PDB entry 1IR1 | X-ray diffraction, 1.80 A resolution | chains C and U of the 8 polymer chains in the assembly

# Chain C
Name: Large subunit of Rubisco
Organism: Spinacia oleracea
Notes: EC 4.1.1.39
UniProtKB: P00875 (RBL_SPIOL); residue numbers follow UniProt; this construct covers 1-475
Chain sequence (475 residues; each row starts with the number of its first residue):
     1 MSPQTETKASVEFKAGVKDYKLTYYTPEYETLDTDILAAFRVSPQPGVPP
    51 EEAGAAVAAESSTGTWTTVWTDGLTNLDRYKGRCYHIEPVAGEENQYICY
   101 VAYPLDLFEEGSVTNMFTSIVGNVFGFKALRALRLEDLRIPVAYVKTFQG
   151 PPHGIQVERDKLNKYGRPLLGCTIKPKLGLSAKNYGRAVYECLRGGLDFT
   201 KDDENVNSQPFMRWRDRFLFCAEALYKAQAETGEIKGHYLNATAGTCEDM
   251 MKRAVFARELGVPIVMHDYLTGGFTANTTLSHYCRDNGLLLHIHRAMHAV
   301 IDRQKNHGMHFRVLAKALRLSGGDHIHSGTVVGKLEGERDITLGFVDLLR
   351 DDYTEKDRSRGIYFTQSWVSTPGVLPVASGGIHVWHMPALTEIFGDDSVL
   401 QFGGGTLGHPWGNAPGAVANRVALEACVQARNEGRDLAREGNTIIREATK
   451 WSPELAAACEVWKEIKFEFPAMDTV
Unresolved in the structure: 1-11
Differences from the reference sequence: modified residue (201)
Modified / non-standard residues: Lys201 (lysine nz-carboxylic acid; KCX)
UniProt features mapped onto this chain:
  - active site (Proton acceptor): Lys175, His294
  - binding site (substrate): Thr65, Asn123, Thr173, Lys177, Glu204, His294, Arg295, His327, Lys334, Ser379, Gly381, Gly403, Gly404
  - binding site (Mg(2+)): Lys201, Asp203, Glu204
  - site: Lys14 (Not N6-methylated), Lys334 (Transition state stabilizer)
  - modified residue: Pro3 (N-acetylproline), Lys201 (N6-carboxylysine)
Ion coordination: Mg2+: Lys201, Asp203, Glu204 (together with 2-carboxyarabinitol-1,5-diphosphate)
Ligand contacts:
  - 2-carboxyarabinitol-1,5-diphosphate (CAP), molecule 1: Glu60, Thr65, Trp66, Asn123
  - 2-carboxyarabinitol-1,5-diphosphate (CAP), molecule 2: Thr173, Lys175, Lys177, Lys201, Asp203, Glu204, His294, Arg295, His298, His327, Lys334, Leu335, Ser379, Gly380, Gly381, Gln401, Phe402, Gly403, Gly404

# Chain U
Name: Small subunit of Rubisco
Organism: Spinacia oleracea
Notes: EC 4.1.1.39
UniProtKB: Q43832 (RBS2_SPIOL); residues 1-123 here correspond to UniProt positions 58-180 (UniProt number = residue number + 57)
Chain sequence (123 residues; each row starts with the number of its first residue):
     1 MKVWPTQNMKRYETLSYLPPLTTDQLARQVDYLLNNKWVPCLEFETDHGF
    51 VYREHHNSPGYYDGRYWTMWKLPMFGCTDPAQVLNELEECKKEYPNAFIR
   101 IIGFDSNRQVQCVSFIAYKPAGY
Differences from the reference sequence: modified residue (1)
Modified / non-standard residues: Met1 (n-methyl methionine; MME)

# How chain C and chain U interact
Contacting residue pairs (75):
  Ile155(C) - Arg108(U)
  Gln156(C) - Arg108(U)  hydrogen bond (side chain-backbone)
  Gln156(C) - Gln109(U)  hydrogen bond (side chain-backbone)
  Gln156(C) - Val110(U)
  Lys161(C) - Gly60(U)
  Lys161(C) - Arg65(U)  hydrogen bond (backbone-side chain)
  Asn163(C) - Glu13(U)
  Asn163(C) - Arg100(U)
  Lys164(C) - Glu13(U)  salt bridge
  Tyr165(C) - Thr14(U)  hydrogen bond (backbone-side chain)
  Tyr165(C) - Gln111(U)
  Tyr165(C) - Ser114(U)
  Gly166(C) - Thr14(U)
  Gly166(C) - Cys112(U)
  Arg167(C) - Glu13(U)  salt bridge
  Arg167(C) - Thr14(U)
  Arg194(C) - Trp4(U)  hydrogen bond (side chain-backbone)
  Arg194(C) - Pro5(U)  hydrogen bond (side chain-backbone)
  Arg194(C) - Thr6(U)
  Gly195(C) - Tyr17(U)
  Gly196(C) - Tyr17(U)
  Tyr226(C) - Arg53(U)  hydrogen bond
  Gln229(C) - Tyr62(U)
  Ala230(C) - Lys10(U)
  Glu231(C) - Lys10(U)
  Thr232(C) - Lys10(U)
  Thr232(C) - Arg11(U)  hydrogen bond (backbone-backbone)
  Gly233(C) - Lys10(U)
  Glu234(C) - Arg11(U)
  Glu234(C) - Tyr12(U)
  Glu234(C) - Glu13(U)  hydrogen bond (side chain-backbone)
  Glu234(C) - Ser16(U)
  Ile235(C) - Val51(U)  hydrophobic
  Ile235(C) - Tyr62(U)  hydrophobic
  Arg258(C) - Ser58(U)
  Arg258(C) - Pro59(U)
  Gly261(C) - Arg53(U)  hydrogen bond (backbone-side chain)
  Gly261(C) - Asn57(U)
  Gly261(C) - Pro59(U)
  Val262(C) - Pro59(U)
  Pro263(C) - Tyr62(U)
  Asn287(C) - Pro59(U)
  Gly288(C) - Pro59(U)
  Leu289(C) - Pro59(U)  hydrophobic
  Asp397(C) - Arg108(U)  salt bridge
  Pro410(C) - Met1(U)
  Trp411(C) - Met1(U)
  Trp411(C) - Lys2(U)
  Ala414(C) - Trp4(U)  hydrophobic
  Pro415(C) - Lys2(U)
  Val418(C) - Trp4(U)
  Arg421(C) - Glu13(U)  hydrogen bond (side chain-backbone)
  Arg421(C) - Thr14(U)
  Arg421(C) - Ser16(U)
  Arg421(C) - Tyr17(U)
  Glu425(C) - Glu13(U)
  Glu425(C) - Thr14(U)
  Glu425(C) - Leu15(U)  hydrogen bond (side chain-backbone)
  Glu425(C) - Ser16(U)  hydrogen bond (side chain-backbone)
  Glu425(C) - Tyr17(U)  hydrogen bond (side chain-backbone)
  Glu425(C) - Leu18(U)
  Ala426(C) - Leu18(U)
  Gln429(C) - Leu18(U)
  Gln429(C) - Leu21(U)
  Gln429(C) - Gln25(U)
  Gln429(C) - Gln29(U)
  Arg431(C) - Tyr32(U)
  Asn432(C) - Gln29(U)
  Asn432(C) - Tyr32(U)
  Glu433(C) - Arg28(U)  hydrogen bond (backbone-side chain)
  Trp451(C) - Tyr17(U)
  Trp451(C) - Leu18(U)  hydrophobic
  Trp451(C) - Pro19(U)
  Pro453(C) - Lys2(U)
  Glu454(C) - Trp4(U)
Other interface residues (no listed pair), chain C (49 interface residues in all): Arg159, Asp160, Tyr190, Asp198, Lys236, Asp396, Val422
Other interface residues (no listed pair), chain U (38 interface residues in all): Val3, Met9, Phe50

# Summary
49 residues of chain C face 38 of chain U across their interface; the contacts include 15 hydrogen bonds and 3
salt bridges. Among the polar pairs are Lys164(C)-Glu13(U), Arg167(C)-Glu13(U) and Asp397(C)-Arg108(U). Bound
to chain C: 2-carboxyarabinitol-1,5-diphosphate.
Here chain C is Large subunit of Rubisco and chain U is Small subunit of Rubisco, both from Spinacia oleracea.
Entry 1IR1 (Crystal Structure of Spinach Ribulose-1,5-Bisphosphate Carboxylase/Oxygenase (Rubisco) Complexed
with CO2, Mg2+ and 2-Carboxyarabinitol-1,5-Bisphosphate) was determined by X-ray diffraction (same publication
as 1IR2).
